4IY1 - chains A and B; structure by X-ray diffraction, 2.10 A resolution.

[Chain A (and B)]
Protein: Halohydrin dehalogenase
From: Rhizobium radiobacter
Notes: EC 4.5.1.-; fragment: Halohydrin dehalogenase HheC; chain B of this document is another copy of the same molecule, construct and numbering; everything in this record applies to it too
UniProtKB: Q93D82 (Q93D82_RHIRD); residue numbers follow UniProt; this construct covers 1-254
Amino-acid sequence (254 residues; each row starts with the number of its first residue):
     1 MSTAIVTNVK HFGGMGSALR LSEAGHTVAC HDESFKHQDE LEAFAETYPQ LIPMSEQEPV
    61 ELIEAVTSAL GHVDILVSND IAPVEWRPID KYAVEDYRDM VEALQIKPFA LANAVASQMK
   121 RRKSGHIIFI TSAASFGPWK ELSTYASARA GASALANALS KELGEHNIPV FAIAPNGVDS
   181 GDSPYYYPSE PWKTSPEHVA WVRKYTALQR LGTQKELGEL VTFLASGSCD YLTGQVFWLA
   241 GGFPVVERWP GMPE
Not modelled in the structure: 1, 251-254 (chain B: 1, 252-254)
Construct notes: engineered mutation His-37 (Gln in Q93D82), Gln-38 (Lys in Q93D82), Ile-52 (Lys in Q93D82), Val-60 (Ala in Q93D82), Leu-70 (Tyr in Q93D82), His-72 (Gln in Q93D82), Ile-75 (Val in Q93D82), Ala-82 (Phe in Q93D82), Pro-83 (Ala in Q93D82), Val-84 (Pro in Q93D82), Trp-86 (Phe in Q93D82), Arg-87 (Gln in Q93D82), Asp-99 (Gly in Q93D82), Met-100 (Ala in Q93D82), Lys-107 (Arg in Q93D82), Ala-112 (Val in Q93D82), Arg-121 (Lys in Q93D82), Ala-134 (Thr in Q93D82), Ser-135 (Pro in Q93D82), Ala-146 (Thr in Q93D82), Ser-153 (Cys in Q93D82), Ala-154 (Thr in Q93D82), His-166 (Tyr in Q93D82), Ala-174 (Gly in Q93D82), Gly-177 (Tyr in Q93D82), Val-178 (Leu in Q93D82), Asp-179 (His in Q93D82), Gly-181 (Glu in Q93D82), Tyr-186 (Phe in Q93D82), Ser-189 (Thr in Q93D82), Ser-195 (Asn in Q93D82), Trp-201 (His in Q93D82), Arg-203 (Lys in Q93D82), Tyr-205 (Val in Q93D82), Thr-222 (Ala in Q93D82), Val-245 (Met in Q93D82), Val-246 (Ile in Q93D82)
What the authors report for this chain:
  - catalytic residues: Ser-132, Tyr-145 (citing earlier work)
  - catalytic residues: Arg-149
  - conformationally variable residues (loop rearrangement): Pro-83 to Trp-86, Ala-134 to Trp-139
  - self-association interface (contacts with another copy of this molecule); pairs are residue here / residue on that copy: Phe-136/Phe-136 (hydrophobic contact), Trp-139/Trp-249, Glu-165/Lys-140, Trp-249/Trp-201, Trp-249
  - contacts within the chain: Ala-82/Tyr-186 (hydrogen bond), Lys-204/Tyr-205 (hydrophobic contact), Trp-201/Tyr-205 (pi stacking)
  - mutagenesis - F82A, A100M, Y177G, H201W: decreased stability (from molecular simulation)
  - mutagenesis - F82A/A100M, Y177G/H201W: unchanged stability (from molecular simulation)

[How chain A and chain B interact]
Contacting residue pairs (82):
  Pro-88(A) with Lys-120(B); Glu-162(B)
  Ile-89(A) with Phe-109(B), hydrophobic; Asn-113(B), hydrogen bond (backbone-side chain); Ala-116(B), hydrophobic; Leu-159(B), hydrophobic; Glu-162(B), hydrogen bond (backbone-side chain)
  Asp-90(A) with Asn-113(B); Ser-117(B); Lys-120(B), salt bridge
  Tyr-92(A) with Phe-109(B), hydrophobic; Asn-113(B), hydrogen bond (backbone-side chain)
  Val-94(A) with Ile-106(B), hydrophobic; Phe-109(B), hydrophobic; Ala-110(B), hydrophobic
  Tyr-97(A) with Gln-105(B), hydrogen bond; Ile-106(B), hydrophobic; Phe-109(B), hydrophobic
  Arg-98(A) with Glu-102(B), salt bridge; Ile-106(B)
  Val-101(A) with Val-101(B), hydrophobic; Gln-105(B)
  Glu-102(A) with Arg-98(B), salt bridge
  Gln-105(A) with Tyr-97(B), hydrogen bond; Val-101(B); Gln-105(B), hydrogen bond
  Ile-106(A) with Val-94(B), hydrophobic; Tyr-97(B), hydrophobic; Arg-98(B)
  Phe-109(A) with Ile-89(B), hydrophobic; Tyr-92(B), hydrophobic; Val-94(B), hydrophobic; Tyr-97(B), hydrophobic; Thr-144(B)
  Ala-110(A) with Val-94(B), hydrophobic
  Asn-113(A) with Ile-89(B), hydrogen bond (side chain-backbone); Asp-90(B); Tyr-92(B), hydrogen bond (side chain-backbone)
  Ala-116(A) with Ile-89(B), hydrophobic; Asp-90(B)
  Ser-117(A) with Asp-90(B)
  Lys-120(A) with Pro-88(B); Asp-90(B), salt bridge
  Ser-135(A) with Ala-154(B)
  Phe-136(A) with Ala-154(B), hydrophobic
  Gly-137(A) with Lys-161(B)
  Pro-138(A) with Lys-161(B)
  Trp-139(A) with Lys-161(B)
  Lys-140(A) with Lys-161(B); Glu-162(B); Glu-165(B), salt bridge
  Glu-141(A) with Glu-162(B)
  Ser-143(A) with Leu-155(B); Leu-159(B); Glu-162(B)
  Thr-144(A) with Phe-109(B)
  Ser-147(A) with Gly-151(B); Ala-154(B); Leu-155(B)
  Ala-150(A) with Ala-154(B), hydrophobic
  Gly-151(A) with Ser-147(B)
  Ser-153(A) with Phe-136(B)
  Ala-154(A) with Phe-136(B), hydrophobic; Ser-147(B); Ala-150(B), hydrophobic
  Leu-155(A) with Ser-143(B); Ser-147(B)
  Asn-157(A) with Phe-136(B)
  Ala-158(A) with Ser-143(B)
  Leu-159(A) with Ile-89(B), hydrophobic; Ser-143(B)
  Lys-161(A) with Gly-137(B); Trp-139(B); Lys-140(B)
  Glu-162(A) with Arg-87(B); Pro-88(B); Ile-89(B), hydrogen bond (side chain-backbone); Lys-140(B); Glu-141(B); Ser-143(B)
  Leu-163(A) with Ile-89(B), hydrophobic
  Glu-165(A) with Lys-140(B), salt bridge
Other interface residues (no listed pair), chain A (45 interface residues in all): Arg-87, Ala-93, Ala-112, Ala-146, Ala-148, Val-236
Other interface residues (no listed pair), chain B (43 interface residues in all): Ala-93, Pro-138, Leu-142, Ala-146, Ser-153, Asn-157, Ala-158, Leu-163, Val-236

[Summary]
Chain A and chain B form an interface of 45 and 43 residues respectively, with 9 hydrogen bonds and 6 salt
bridges. Among the polar pairs are Asp-90(A)/Lys-120(B), Arg-98(A)/Glu-102(B) and Lys-140(A)/Glu-165(B). The
paper reports catalytic residues Ser-132(A), Tyr-145(A) and Arg-149(A); F82A, A100M and Y177G of chain A,
among others, reduce stability; 6 substitutions were tested in all.
Both chains are Halohydrin dehalogenase (Rhizobium radiobacter). Entry 4IY1 (Structure of a 37-fold mutant of
halohydrin dehalogenase (HheC) with chloride bound) was determined by X-ray diffraction, deposited together
with 4IXT and 4IXW.
